PDB entry 5ZJF | X-ray diffraction, 2.60 A resolution | chains B and C of the 4 polymer chains in the assembly

Chain B (and C):
Name: L-lactate dehydrogenase A chain
From: Homo sapiens
Notes: EC 1.1.1.27; chain C of this document is another copy of the same molecule, construct and numbering; everything in this record applies to it too
UniProt: P00338 (LDHA_HUMAN); residues 1-331 here correspond to UniProt positions 2-332 (UniProt number = residue number + 1)
Chain sequence (337 residues; numbered -5 to 331; the number before each row is that of its first residue; numbers below 1 keep their minus sign (His-5 is residue -5)):
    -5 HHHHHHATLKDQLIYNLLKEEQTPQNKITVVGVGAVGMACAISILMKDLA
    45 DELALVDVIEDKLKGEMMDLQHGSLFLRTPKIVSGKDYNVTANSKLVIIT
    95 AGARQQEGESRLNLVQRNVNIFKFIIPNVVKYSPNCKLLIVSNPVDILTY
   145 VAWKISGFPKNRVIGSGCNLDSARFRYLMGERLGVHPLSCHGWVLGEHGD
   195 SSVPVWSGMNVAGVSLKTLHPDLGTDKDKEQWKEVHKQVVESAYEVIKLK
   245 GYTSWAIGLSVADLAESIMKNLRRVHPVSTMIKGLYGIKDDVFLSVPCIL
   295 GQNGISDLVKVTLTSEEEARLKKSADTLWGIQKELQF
Not modelled in the structure: -5 to 0
Construct notes: expression tag (-5 to 0)
Swiss-Prot annotation at these positions:
  - active site: His192 (Proton acceptor)
  - binding site (NAD(+)): Arg98, Asn137
  - binding site (substrate): Arg105, Asn137, Arg168, Thr247
  - modified residue: Ala1 (N-acetylalanine), Lys4 (N6-acetyllysine), Tyr9 (Phosphotyrosine), Lys13 (N6-acetyllysine), Thr17 (Phosphothreonine), Lys56 (N6-acetyllysine), Lys80 (N6-acetyllysine), Lys117 (N6-acetyllysine), Lys125 (N6-acetyllysine), Lys223 (N6-acetyllysine), Lys231 (N6-acetyllysine), Tyr238 (Phosphotyrosine), Lys242 (N6-acetyllysine), Thr308 (Phosphothreonine), Ser309 (Phosphoserine), Lys317 (N6-acetyllysine), Thr321 (Phosphothreonine)
  - cross-link: Lys56 (Glycyl lysine isopeptide (Lys-Gly) (interchain with G-Cter in SUMO2))
Reported in the primary citation:
  - binding site for Machilin A: Ser183

Interface between chain B and chain C:
Contacting residue pairs - 60 pairs, chain B then chain C:
  Asp5(B) - Lys304(C)  hydrogen bond (backbone-side chain)
  Gln6(B) - Lys304(C)  hydrogen bond (backbone-side chain)
  Leu7(B) - Val303(C)
  Leu7(B) - Lys304(C)  hydrogen bond (backbone-backbone)
  Ile8(B) - Asp301(C)
  Ile8(B) - Leu302(C)
  Tyr9(B) - Asp301(C)
  Tyr9(B) - Leu302(C)  hydrogen bond (backbone-backbone)
  Asn10(B) - Ser300(C)
  Asn10(B) - Asp301(C)  hydrogen bond
  Leu11(B) - Ile299(C)
  Leu11(B) - Ser300(C)  hydrogen bond (backbone-backbone)
  Leu11(B) - Leu302(C)  hydrophobic
  Leu12(B) - Asn155(C)
  Leu12(B) - Asn297(C)
  Leu12(B) - Ser300(C)
  Glu15(B) - Asn297(C)  hydrogen bond (backbone-side chain)
  Gln16(B) - Asn265(C)  hydrogen bond
  Gln16(B) - Gln296(C)  hydrogen bond
  Thr17(B) - Gln296(C)  hydrogen bond (backbone-side chain)
  Gln19(B) - Lys89(C)  hydrogen bond
  Gln19(B) - Gln296(C)
  Asn20(B) - Asn20(C)  hydrogen bond
  Asp42(B) - Lys264(C)  hydrogen bond (backbone-side chain)
  Arg72(B) - Glu260(C)  salt bridge
  Arg72(B) - Leu266(C)
  Arg72(B) - Arg268(C)
  Pro74(B) - Lys264(C)
  Pro74(B) - Asn265(C)
  Lys89(B) - Gln19(C)
  Asn155(B) - Leu12(C)
  Glu260(B) - Arg72(C)  salt bridge
  Lys264(B) - Asp42(C)  hydrogen bond (side chain-backbone)
  Lys264(B) - Asp45(C)
  Lys264(B) - Pro74(C)
  Asn265(B) - Pro74(C)
  Leu266(B) - Arg72(C)
  Leu266(B) - Pro74(C)  hydrophobic
  Arg267(B) - Glu15(C)  salt bridge
  Arg268(B) - Arg72(C)
  Gln296(B) - Glu15(C)  hydrogen bond (side chain-backbone)
  Gln296(B) - Thr17(C)
  Gln296(B) - Gln19(C)
  Asn297(B) - Leu12(C)
  Asn297(B) - Glu15(C)
  Ile299(B) - Leu11(C)
  Ser300(B) - Asn10(C)
  Ser300(B) - Leu11(C)  hydrogen bond (backbone-backbone)
  Ser300(B) - Leu12(C)
  Ser300(B) - Glu15(C)
  Asp301(B) - Ile8(C)
  Asp301(B) - Tyr9(C)
  Asp301(B) - Asn10(C)
  Leu302(B) - Ile8(C)
  Leu302(B) - Tyr9(C)  hydrogen bond (backbone-backbone)
  Leu302(B) - Leu11(C)  hydrophobic
  Val303(B) - Leu7(C)
  Lys304(B) - Asp5(C)  hydrogen bond (side chain-backbone)
  Lys304(B) - Gln6(C)  hydrogen bond (side chain-backbone)
  Lys304(B) - Leu7(C)  hydrogen bond (backbone-backbone)
Also at the interface, not in a pair above, chain B (36 interface residues in all): Glu14, Asp45, Lys154, Ile293
Also at the interface, not in a pair above, chain C (35 interface residues in all): Lys13, Gln16, Lys154, Ile293

In short:
The interface between chain B and chain C involves 36 residues on one side and 35 on the other; the contacts
include 20 hydrogen bonds and 3 salt bridges. Polar contacts include Arg72(B)-Glu260(C), Arg267(B)-Glu15(C)
and Asp5(B)-Lys304(C). From the paper: a binding site for Machilin A at Ser183(B).
Chain B and chain C are both L-lactate dehydrogenase A chain (Homo sapiens); the structure, LDHA-MA, was
determined by X-ray diffraction (same publication as 5ZJD and 5ZJE).
